PDB entry 2KI6 | solution NMR | chains A and C of the 6 polymer chains in the assembly

Chain A:
Protein: Synaptotagmin-1
From: Homo sapiens
Notes: fragment: C2A domain
UniProtKB: P21579 (SYT1_HUMAN); residues 1-128 here correspond to UniProt positions 141-268 (UniProt number = residue number + 140)
Amino-acid sequence (128 residues; each row starts with the number of its first residue):
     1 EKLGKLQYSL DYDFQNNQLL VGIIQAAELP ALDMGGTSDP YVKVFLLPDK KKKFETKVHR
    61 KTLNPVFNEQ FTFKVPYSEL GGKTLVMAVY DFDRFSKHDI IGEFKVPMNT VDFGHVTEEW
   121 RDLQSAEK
Curated features (UniProtKB/Swiss-Prot):
  - binding site (Ca(2+)): L32, D33, D39, D91, F92, D93, S96, K97, D99
  - modified residue: Y90 (Phosphotyrosine), S125 (Phosphoserine)

Chain C:
Protein: Protein S100-A13
From: Homo sapiens
UniProtKB: Q99584 (S10AD_HUMAN); residue numbers follow UniProt; this construct covers 1-98
Amino-acid sequence (98 residues; row label = number of the first residue in the row):
     1 MAAEPLTELE ESIETVVTTF FTFARQEGRK DSLSVNEFKE LVTQQLPHLL KDVGSLDEKM
    61 KSLDVNQDSE LKFNEYWRLI GELAKEIRKK KDLKIRKK
Modified / non-standard residues: K97 (D-lysine; DLY); K98 (D-lysine; DLY)
Curated features (UniProtKB/Swiss-Prot):
  - binding site (Ca(2+)): S32, E37, D64, N66, D68, E70, E75
  - modified residue: S32 (Phosphoserine)

How chain A and chain C interact:
Residue-residue contacts (8):
  E1(A) - Q44(C)
  K2(A) - Q45(C)
  A31(A) - P47(C)
  M34(A) - D52(C)
  G35(A) - K51(C)
  G36(A) - P47(C)
  G36(A) - K51(C)
  S125(A) - Q44(C)
Interface residues without a listed pair, chain A (8 interface residues in all): P30
Interface features reported in the paper:
  - residue pairs: A31(A)-P47(C), G35(A)-K51(C) (hydrogen bond)
  - interface residues, chain A: A31(A), G35(A)
  - interface residues, chain C: P47(C), K51(C)

Overview:
The interface between chain A and chain C involves 8 residues on one side and 5 on the other. The authors
report a contact between A31(A) and P47(C); a hydrogen bond between G35(A) and K51(C). From the paper:
interface residues A31(A), G35(A) and P47(C) among others.
Chain A is Synaptotagmin-1 and chain C is Protein S100-A13, both from Homo sapiens; the structure, The
FGF1-S100A13-C2A hetero-hexameric complex structure: A component in the non-classical pathway for FGF1
secretion, was determined by solution NMR (same publication as 2KI4).
